Entry 9ERL (electron microscopy, 3.00 A resolution); this record covers chains E and G of the 6 polymer chains in the assembly.

# Chain E
Molecule: Na(+)-translocating ferredoxin:NAD(+) oxidoreductase complex subunit E
Organism: Acetobacterium woodii DSM 1030
Notes: EC 7.2.1.2
UniProtKB: H6LC29 (RNFE_ACEWD); residue numbers follow UniProt; this construct covers 1-196
Sequence (196 residues; each row starts with the number of its first residue):
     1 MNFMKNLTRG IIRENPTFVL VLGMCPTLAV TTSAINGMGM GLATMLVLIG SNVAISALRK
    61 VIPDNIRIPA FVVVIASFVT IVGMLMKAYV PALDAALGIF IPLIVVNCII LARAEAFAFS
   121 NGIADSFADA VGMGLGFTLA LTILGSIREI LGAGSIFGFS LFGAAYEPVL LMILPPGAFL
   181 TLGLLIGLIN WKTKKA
Metal / ion sites: 2Fe-2S cluster Fe: Cys25, Cys108 (shared with 2 residues of chain A)
Residues lining bound ligands: 2Fe-2S cluster (FES): Gly23, Met24, Cys25, Val106, Asn107, Cys108
From the paper describing this entry:
  - mutagenesis - R67A: abolished growth in response to H2 and CO2
  - mutagenesis - R67A, L103G: decreased catalytic activity
  - mutagenesis - N107A, E115Q: decreased growth
  - mutagenesis - L103G, V106G, E115K: abolished growth
  - mutagenesis - E115A: unchanged growth

# Chain G
Molecule: Na(+)-translocating ferredoxin:NAD(+) oxidoreductase complex subunit G
Organism: Acetobacterium woodii DSM 1030
Notes: EC 7.2.1.2
UniProtKB: H6LC30 (RNFG_ACEWD); residues 1-207 here = UniProt positions 1-207
Sequence (207 residues; row label = number of the first residue in the row):
     1 METKEKVQID WKVVFKLGLI LFVISAVAAC ALALTNYVTA GTIEEMNVQT NTVARQEVLP
    61 KAADFEAVPA KDVEKIASEI GMEKPEELLE VYIGKSNGEV VGYTVKTGPT SGYAGEVQVL
   121 TGISADGVIT GITIIKSNET PGLGAKASGV WNDQFTGKSA KEELVVVKGT TKEGSNEIQA
   181 ITGSTITSKA VTSGVNMSIQ VYQNLSK
Swiss-Prot annotation at these positions:
  - modified residue: Thr185 (FMN phosphoryl threonine)
Glycans and other covalent adducts: flavin mononucleotide (FMN) linked to Thr185
Residues lining bound ligands: FMN (flavin mononucleotide): Tyr113, Glu139, Thr140, Leu143, Gly144, Lys168, Gly183, Ser184, Ile186, Thr187
From the paper describing this entry:
  - mutagenesis - Y113A, T185A: abolished growth
  - mutagenesis - Y113A, T185A: abolished catalytic activity

# How chain E and chain G interact
Contacting residue pairs (12; chain E residue first):
  Ile66(E) - Leu17(G)
  Val73(E) - Ile24(G)  hydrophobic
  Ser77(E) - Ala28(G)
  Ile81(E) - Leu32(G)  hydrophobic
  Met84(E) - Thr35(G)
  Met84(E) - Asn36(G)
  Met84(E) - Thr39(G)
  Lys87(E) - Ile43(G)
  Ala88(E) - Thr39(G)
  Ala88(E) - Ile43(G)  hydrophobic
  Ala88(E) - Met46(G)
  Ile173(E) - Gly142(G)
Other interface residues (no listed pair), chain E (17 interface residues in all): Val61, Pro63, Asn65, Pro69, Ala70, Thr80, Leu85, Pro91, Leu170
Other interface residues (no listed pair), chain G (12 interface residues in all): Ile20, Leu21

# Summary
The interface between chain E and chain G involves 17 residues on one side and 12 on the other. Ligands of
chain E: 2Fe-2S cluster. From the paper: L103G, V106G and E115K of chain E abolish growth; R67A and L103G of
chain E reduce catalytic activity; 9 substitutions were tested in all.
Chain E is Na(+)-translocating ferredoxin:NAD(+) oxidoreductase complex subunit E and chain G is
Na(+)-translocating ferredoxin:NAD(+) oxidoreductase complex subunit G, both from Acetobacterium woodii DSM
1030; the structure, Cryo-EM structure of sodium pumping Rnf complex from Acetobacterium woodii in apo state,
was determined by electron microscopy, deposited together with 9ERI, 9ERJ and 9ERK.
